5DQT - chains B and F of the 8 polymer chains in the assembly; structure by X-ray diffraction, 3.10 A resolution.

# Chain B
Name: CRISPR-associated endonuclease Cas1
From: Escherichia coli K12
Notes: EC 3.1.-.-
UniProt: Q46896 (CAS1_ECOLI); residues 1-305 here = UniProt positions 1-305
Amino-acid sequence (305 residues; row label = number of the first residue in the row):
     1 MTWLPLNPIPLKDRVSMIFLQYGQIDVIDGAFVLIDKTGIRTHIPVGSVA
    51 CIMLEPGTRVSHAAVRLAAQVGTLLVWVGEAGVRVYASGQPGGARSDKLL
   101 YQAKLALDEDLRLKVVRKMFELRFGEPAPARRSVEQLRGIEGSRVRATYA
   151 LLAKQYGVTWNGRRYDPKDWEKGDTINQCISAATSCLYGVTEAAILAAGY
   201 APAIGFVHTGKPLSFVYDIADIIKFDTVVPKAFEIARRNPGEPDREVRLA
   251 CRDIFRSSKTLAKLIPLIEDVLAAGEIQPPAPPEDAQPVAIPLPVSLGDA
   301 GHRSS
Unresolved in the structure: 1, 22, 282-305
Swiss-Prot annotation at these positions:
  - binding site (Mg(2+)): Glu141, His208, Asp221
  - mutagenesis: Tyr22 (Y22A: Slightly decreased spacer acquisition in vivo; Y22F: Nearly wild-type spacer acquisition in vivo), Arg41 (R41E: Dramatically decreased spacer acquisition in vivo), Arg59 (R59A: Loss of spacer acquisition in vivo, decreased protospacer binding; R59D: Dramatically decreased spacer acquisition in vitro, 250-fold decreased affinity for protospacer DNA), Arg66 (R66D: Dramatically decreased spacer acquisition in vitro, 250-fold decreased affinity for protospacer DNA; R66E: Dramatically decreased spacer acquisition in vivo), Arg84 (R84A: Decreased spacer acquisition in vivo; R84E: Dramatically decreased spacer acquisition in vivo), Glu141 (E141A: No cleavage of any substrates, no restoration of UV or mitomycin C (MMC) resistance. Loss of spacer acquisition in vivo), Tyr149 (Y149A: No effect on in vitro protospacer integration), Tyr165 (Y165A: No effect on in vitro protospacer integration. Alone significantly decreased protospacer acquisition in vivo ...), Trp170 (W170A: Alone significantly decreased protospacer acquisition in vivo. Decreased protospacer binding; in association with A-170), Thr184 (T184A: No cleavage of any substrates), Tyr188 (Y188A: Partial inhibition of cleavage. No effect on in vitro protospacer integration. Significantly decreased protospacer acquisition in vivo), His208 (H208A: No cleavage of any substrates, no restoration of UV or MMC resistance. Loss of spacer acquisition in vivo), 13 further mutagenesis entries in UniProt

# Chain F
Name: CRISPR-associated endoribonuclease Cas2
From: Escherichia coli K12
Notes: EC 3.1.-.-
UniProt: P45956 (CAS2_ECOLI); numbering as in UniProt (aligned over 1-94)
Amino-acid sequence (94 residues; row label = number of the first residue in the row):
     1 MSMLVVVTENVPPRLRGRLAIWLLEVRAGVYVGDVSAKIREMIWEQIAGL
    51 AEEGNVVMAWATNTETGFEFQTFGLNRRTPVDLDGLRLVSFLPV
Unresolved in the structure: 94
Swiss-Prot annotation at these positions:
  - mutagenesis: Glu9 (E9A/R: No effect on spacer acquisition, Cas1-Cas2 complex formation or CRISPR DNA-binding by complex), Asn10 (N10A: No effect on spacer acquisition), Arg14 to Arg16 (No in vivspacer acquisition, significantly decreased protospacer binding), Arg14 (R14A: Slight decrease in spacer acquisition), Arg16 (R16A: Slight decrease in spacer acquisition; R16E: Dramatically decreased spacer acquisition in vivo), Arg18 (R18A: Very little spacer acquisition), Arg27 (R27A: Slight decrease in spacer acquisition), Lys38 to Arg40 (Very little in vivo spacer acquisition), Glu65 (E65A: No effect on spacer acquisition; E65R: Slight decrease in spacer acquisition, Cas1-Cas2 complex formation or CRISPR DNA-binding by complex. Loss of spacer acquisition; when associated with R-84), Arg77 to Arg78 (No spacer acquisition, significantly decreased protospacer binding), Arg77 (R77E: No change in spacer acquisition in vivo), Arg78 (R78E: Dramatically decreased spacer acquisition in vivo), 2 further mutagenesis entries in UniProt

# How chain B and chain F interact
Residue-residue contacts (27; chain B residue first):
  Leu4(B) with Arg18(F), hydrogen bond (backbone-side chain); Glu45(F); Gln46(F)
  Pro5(B) with Arg18(F), hydrogen bond (backbone-side chain); Gln46(F), hydrogen bond (backbone-side chain)
  Leu6(B) with Arg18(F); Trp22(F), hydrophobic
  Ile9(B) with Trp22(F); Ile39(F), hydrophobic
  Pro10(B) with Ile39(F)
  Asp13(B) with Ser36(F)
  Asp29(B) with Pro13(F); Arg14(F); Gly17(F)
  Gly30(B) with Ile21(F)
  Ala31(B) with Gly17(F); Ala20(F), hydrophobic
  His43(B) with Ala20(F)
  Pro45(B) with Ala20(F); Ile21(F); Trp22(F)
  Val46(B) with Ile21(F), hydrogen bond (backbone-backbone)
  Gly47(B) with Ile21(F), hydrogen bond (backbone-backbone)
  Ser48(B) with Ile21(F); Trp22(F), hydrogen bond (side chain-backbone)
  Leu67(B) with Ile21(F), hydrophobic
  Val71(B) with Ile21(F), hydrophobic
Other interface residues (no listed pair), chain B (19 interface residues in all): Thr2, Trp3, Ile44
Other interface residues (no listed pair), chain F (17 interface residues in all): Met1, Leu23, Leu24, Met42, Gly49, Leu50

# In short
Chain B and chain F form an interface of 19 and 17 residues respectively, with 6 hydrogen bonds. Among the
polar pairs are Leu4(B)-Arg18(F), Pro5(B)-Arg18(F) and Pro5(B)-Gln46(F). From UniProt: 3 Mg2+-binding residues
and 27 mutagenesis sites on chain B; 14 mutagenesis sites on chain F.
Chain B is CRISPR-associated endonuclease Cas1 and chain F is CRISPR-associated endoribonuclease Cas2, both
from Escherichia coli K12; the structure, Crystal Structure of Cas-DNA-22 complex, was determined by X-ray
diffraction (same publication as 5DLJ, 5DQU and 5DQZ).
